PDB entry 9G27 | electron microscopy, 2.80 A resolution | chains A and F of the 15 polymer chains in the assembly

== Chain A ==
Name: DNA-directed RNA polymerase I subunit RPA190
Source organism: Saccharomyces cerevisiae
Notes: EC 2.7.7.6
Reference sequence: P10964 (RPA1_YEAST); numbering as in UniProt (aligned over 1-1664)
Chain sequence (1664 residues; row label = number of the first residue in the row):
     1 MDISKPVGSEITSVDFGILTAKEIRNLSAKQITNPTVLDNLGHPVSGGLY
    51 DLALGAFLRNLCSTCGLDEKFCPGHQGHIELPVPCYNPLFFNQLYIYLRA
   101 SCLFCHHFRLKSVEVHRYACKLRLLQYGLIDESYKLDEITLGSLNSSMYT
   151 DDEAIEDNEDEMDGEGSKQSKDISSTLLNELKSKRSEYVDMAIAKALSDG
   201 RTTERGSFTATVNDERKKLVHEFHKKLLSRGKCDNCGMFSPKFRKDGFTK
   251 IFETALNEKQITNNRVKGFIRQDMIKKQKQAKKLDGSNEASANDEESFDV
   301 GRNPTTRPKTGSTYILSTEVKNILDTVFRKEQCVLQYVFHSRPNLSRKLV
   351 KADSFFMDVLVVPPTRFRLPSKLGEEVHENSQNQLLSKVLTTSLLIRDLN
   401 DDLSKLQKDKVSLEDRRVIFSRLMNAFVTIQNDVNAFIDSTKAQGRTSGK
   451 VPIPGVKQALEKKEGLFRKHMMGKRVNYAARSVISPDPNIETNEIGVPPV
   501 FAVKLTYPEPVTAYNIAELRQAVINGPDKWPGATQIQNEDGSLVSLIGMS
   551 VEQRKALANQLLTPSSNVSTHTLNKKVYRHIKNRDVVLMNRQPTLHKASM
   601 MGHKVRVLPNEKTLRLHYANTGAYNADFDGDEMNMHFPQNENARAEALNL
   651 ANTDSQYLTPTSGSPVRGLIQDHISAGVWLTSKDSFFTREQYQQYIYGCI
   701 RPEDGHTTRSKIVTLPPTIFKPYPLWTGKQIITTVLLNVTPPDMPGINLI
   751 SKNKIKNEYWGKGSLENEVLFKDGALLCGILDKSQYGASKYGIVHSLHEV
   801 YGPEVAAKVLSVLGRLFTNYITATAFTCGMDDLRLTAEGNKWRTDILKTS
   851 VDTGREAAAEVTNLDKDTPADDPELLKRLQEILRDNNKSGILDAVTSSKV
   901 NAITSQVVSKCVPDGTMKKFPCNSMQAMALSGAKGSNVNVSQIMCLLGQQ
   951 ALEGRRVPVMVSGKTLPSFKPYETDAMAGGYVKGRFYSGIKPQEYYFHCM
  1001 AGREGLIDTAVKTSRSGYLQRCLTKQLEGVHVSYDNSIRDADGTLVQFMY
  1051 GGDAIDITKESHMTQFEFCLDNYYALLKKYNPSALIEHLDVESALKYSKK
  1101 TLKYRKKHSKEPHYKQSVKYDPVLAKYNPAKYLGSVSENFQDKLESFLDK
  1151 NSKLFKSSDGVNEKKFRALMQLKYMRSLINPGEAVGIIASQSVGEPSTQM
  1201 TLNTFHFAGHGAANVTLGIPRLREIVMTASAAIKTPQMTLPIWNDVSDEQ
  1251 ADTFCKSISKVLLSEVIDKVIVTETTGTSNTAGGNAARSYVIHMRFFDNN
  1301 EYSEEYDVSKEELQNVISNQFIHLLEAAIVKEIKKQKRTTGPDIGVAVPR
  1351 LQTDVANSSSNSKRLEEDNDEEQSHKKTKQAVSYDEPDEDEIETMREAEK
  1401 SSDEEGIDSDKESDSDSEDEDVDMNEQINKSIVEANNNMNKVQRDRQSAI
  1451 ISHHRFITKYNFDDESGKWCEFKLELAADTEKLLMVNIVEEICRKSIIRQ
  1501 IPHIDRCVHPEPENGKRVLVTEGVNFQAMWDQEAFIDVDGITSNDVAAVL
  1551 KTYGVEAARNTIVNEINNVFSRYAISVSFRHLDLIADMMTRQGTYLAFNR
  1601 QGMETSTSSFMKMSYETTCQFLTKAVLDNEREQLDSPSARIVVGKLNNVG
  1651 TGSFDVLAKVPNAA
Disordered / not traced: 40-42, 144-173, 269-311, 444-450, 1154-1159, 1201-1213, 1278-1286, 1339-1439, 1664
Curated features (UniProtKB/Swiss-Prot):
  - region: Pro992 to Glu1004 (Bridging helix)
  - binding site (Zn(2+)): Cys62, Cys65, Cys72, His75, Cys102, Cys105, Cys233, Cys236
  - binding site (Mg(2+)): Asp627, Asp629, Asp631
  - modified residue (Phosphoserine): Ser889, Ser1636
Ion coordination: Zn2+ site 1: Cys62, Cys65, Cys72, His75; Zn2+ site 2: Cys102, Cys105, Cys233, Cys236
From the paper describing this entry:
  - specificity-determining residues: Pro593 (proposed by the authors, not directly observed)

== Chain F ==
Name: DNA-directed RNA polymerases I, II, and III subunit RPABC2
Source organism: Saccharomyces cerevisiae
Reference sequence: P20435 (RPAB2_YEAST); residues 1-155 here = UniProt positions 1-155
Chain sequence (155 residues; numbered 1 to 155; the number before each row is that of its first residue):
     1 MSDYEEAFNDGNENFEDFDVEHFSDEETYEEKPQFKDGETTDANGKTIVT
    51 GGNGPEDFQQHEQIRRKTLKEKAIPKDQRATTPYMTKYERARILGTRALQ
   101 ISMNAPVFVDLEGETDPLRIAMKELAEKKIPLVIRRYLPDGSFEDWSVEE
   151 LIVDL
Disordered / not traced: 1-53, 155
Curated features (UniProtKB/Swiss-Prot):
  - region: Leu111 to Leu132 (Leucine-zipper)
  - modified residue: Ser24 (Phosphoserine)

== How chain A and chain F interact ==
Residue-residue contacts (86; chain A residue first):
  Ile3(A) - Met103(F)
  Ser4(A) - Met103(F)
  Pro510(A) - Ser102(F)
  Thr512(A) - Ser102(F)
  Tyr514(A) - Leu111(F)  hydrophobic
  Tyr514(A) - Glu114(F)
  Tyr514(A) - Thr115(F)  hydrogen bond (backbone-side chain)
  Tyr514(A) - Pro117(F)
  Tyr514(A) - Ile120(F)  hydrophobic
  Asn515(A) - Thr115(F)  hydrogen bond
  Glu518(A) - Thr115(F)
  Asn574(A) - Ser102(F)  hydrogen bond (side chain-backbone)
  Arg584(A) - Thr115(F)
  Glu641(A) - Gly95(F)
  Glu641(A) - Ala98(F)
  Glu641(A) - Leu99(F)
  Glu641(A) - Ser102(F)
  Asn642(A) - Gly95(F)
  Asn642(A) - Leu99(F)
  Arg644(A) - Asp116(F)  salt bridge
  Arg644(A) - Leu118(F)
  Ala645(A) - Ala91(F)
  Ala645(A) - Gly95(F)
  Ala645(A) - Leu118(F)  hydrophobic
  Glu646(A) - Ala91(F)
  Glu646(A) - Arg92(F)
  Leu648(A) - Leu118(F)  hydrophobic
  Asn649(A) - Arg90(F)  hydrogen bond
  Leu650(A) - Lys87(F)
  Leu650(A) - Tyr88(F)  hydrophobic
  Leu650(A) - Ala91(F)  hydrophobic
  Ser1033(A) - Pro139(F)
  Tyr1034(A) - Thr81(F)
  Tyr1034(A) - Glu89(F)  hydrogen bond
  Tyr1034(A) - Arg136(F)
  Tyr1034(A) - Tyr137(F)
  Asp1035(A) - Leu138(F)
  Asp1035(A) - Pro139(F)
  Arg1039(A) - Pro139(F)
  Leu1085(A) - Tyr84(F)
  His1088(A) - Pro83(F)
  His1088(A) - Ile152(F)
  Leu1089(A) - Tyr84(F)
  Asn1128(A) - Ala80(F)  hydrogen bond (side chain-backbone)
  Ala1130(A) - Thr82(F)
  Ala1130(A) - Pro83(F)
  Lys1131(A) - Arg79(F)  hydrogen bond (side chain-backbone)
  Lys1131(A) - Ala80(F)
  Lys1131(A) - Thr81(F)
  Met1175(A) - Tyr84(F)  hydrogen bond
  Arg1176(A) - Tyr84(F)
  Arg1176(A) - Asp154(F)  salt bridge
  Asn1180(A) - Thr86(F)
  Asn1180(A) - Lys87(F)  hydrogen bond (side chain-backbone)
  Asn1180(A) - Tyr88(F)
  Pro1181(A) - Thr86(F)
  Pro1181(A) - Tyr88(F)
  Gly1182(A) - Tyr88(F)
  Glu1183(A) - Lys87(F)  salt bridge
  Glu1183(A) - Tyr88(F)  hydrogen bond
  Leu1646(A) - Arg92(F)
  Gly1650(A) - Tyr88(F)
  Thr1651(A) - Tyr88(F)
  Thr1651(A) - Arg92(F)  hydrogen bond (backbone-side chain)
  Ser1653(A) - Tyr137(F)
  Phe1654(A) - Tyr88(F)
  Phe1654(A) - Glu89(F)
  Phe1654(A) - Arg92(F)  hydrogen bond (backbone-side chain)
  Phe1654(A) - Ile134(F)  hydrophobic
  Phe1654(A) - Arg135(F)
  Asp1655(A) - Arg92(F)  salt bridge
  Asp1655(A) - Val133(F)
  Asp1655(A) - Ile134(F)
  Asp1655(A) - Arg135(F)  hydrogen bond (backbone-backbone)
  Asp1655(A) - Tyr137(F)  hydrogen bond
  Val1656(A) - Arg92(F)
  Val1656(A) - Ile93(F)  hydrophobic
  Val1656(A) - Leu132(F)  hydrophobic
  Val1656(A) - Val133(F)
  Leu1657(A) - Leu132(F)
  Leu1657(A) - Val133(F)  hydrogen bond (backbone-backbone)
  Leu1657(A) - Arg135(F)
  Ala1658(A) - Pro131(F)
  Ala1658(A) - Leu132(F)  hydrophobic
  Lys1659(A) - Pro131(F)  hydrogen bond (backbone-backbone)
  Lys1659(A) - Val133(F)
Interface residues without a listed pair, chain A (47 interface residues in all): Thr572, Ala1084, Leu1172, Gly1652
Interface residues without a listed pair, chain F (43 interface residues in all): Leu94, Thr96, Ile101, Asn104, Ser147, Glu150

== Summary ==
Chain A and chain F form an interface of 47 and 43 residues respectively; the contacts include 16 hydrogen
bonds and 4 salt bridges. Among the polar pairs are Arg644(A)-Asp116(F), Arg1176(A)-Asp154(F) and
Glu1183(A)-Lys87(F). UniProt lists 8 Zn2+-binding residues and 3 Mg2+-binding residues on chain A. The paper
reports the specificity determinant Pro593(A).
Chain A is DNA-directed RNA polymerase I subunit RPA190 and chain F is DNA-directed RNA polymerases I, II, and
III subunit RPABC2, both from Saccharomyces cerevisiae; the structure, Yeast RNA polymerase I elongation
complex stalled by an apurinic site, pre-translocation state, was determined by electron microscopy (same
publication as 9G1V, 9G1X, 9G23, 9G24, 9G26, 9G29, 9G2B and 9G2C).
